Entry 9D6O (X-ray diffraction, 3.31 A resolution); this record covers chains A and F of the 3 polymer chains in the assembly.

[Chain A]
Protein: DNA polymerase theta
Organism: Homo sapiens
Notes: EC 3.6.4.12, 2.7.7.7, 2.7.7.49
UniProtKB: O75417 (DPOLQ_HUMAN); aligned to UniProt positions 1819-2590 over residues 1819-2590
Chain sequence (652 residues; row label = number of the first residue in the row; note: 120 numbers in that range are skipped by the numbering (no residue carries them; nothing is unmodelled there)):
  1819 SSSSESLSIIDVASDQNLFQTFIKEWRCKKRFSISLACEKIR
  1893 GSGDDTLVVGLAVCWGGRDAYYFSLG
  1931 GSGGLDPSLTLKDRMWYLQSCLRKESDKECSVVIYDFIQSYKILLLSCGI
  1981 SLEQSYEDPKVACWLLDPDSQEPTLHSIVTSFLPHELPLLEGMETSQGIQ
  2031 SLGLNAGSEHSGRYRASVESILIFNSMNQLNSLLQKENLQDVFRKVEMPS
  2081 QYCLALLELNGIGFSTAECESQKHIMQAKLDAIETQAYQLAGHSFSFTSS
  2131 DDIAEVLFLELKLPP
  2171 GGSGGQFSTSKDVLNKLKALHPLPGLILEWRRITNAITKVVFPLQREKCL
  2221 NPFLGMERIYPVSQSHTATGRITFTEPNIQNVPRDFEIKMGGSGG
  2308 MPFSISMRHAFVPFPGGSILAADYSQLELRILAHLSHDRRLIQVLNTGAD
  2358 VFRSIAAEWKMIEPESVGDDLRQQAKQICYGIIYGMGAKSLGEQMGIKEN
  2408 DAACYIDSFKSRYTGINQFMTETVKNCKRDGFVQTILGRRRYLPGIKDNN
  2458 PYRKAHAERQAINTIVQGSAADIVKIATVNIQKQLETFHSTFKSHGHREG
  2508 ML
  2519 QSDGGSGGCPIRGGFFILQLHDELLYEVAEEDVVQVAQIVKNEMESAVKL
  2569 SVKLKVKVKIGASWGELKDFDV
Unresolved in the structure: 1819-1824, 1893-1896, 1931-1933, 2171-2174, 2519-2526
Differences from the reference sequence: insertion (1893, 2524); conflict Gly-1895 (Cys in O75417), Gly-1918 (Leu1930 in O75417), Gly-1931 (Val in O75417), Ser-1932 (Pro in O75417), Gly-1933 (Pro in O75417), Gly-1934 (Ser in O75417), Gly-2171 (Leu in O75417), Gly-2172 (Arg in O75417), Ser-2173 (Leu in O75417), Gly-2175 (Arg in O75417), Gly-2261 (Ala2303 in O75417), Gly-2262 (Ala2304 in O75417), Ser-2263 (Asp2305 in O75417), Gly-2264 (Arg2306 in O75417), Gly-2522 (Gln2523 in O75417), Gly-2525 (Met in O75417), Gly-2526 (Phe in O75417)
Ion coordination: Mg2+: Asp-2330, Asp-2540 (together with 2'-3'-dideoxyguanosine-5'-triphosphate)
Residues lining bound ligands:
  - A1A2D (2-[3-(2-hydroxyethyl)-2-oxoimidazolidin-1-yl]-4,6-bis(trifluoromethyl)phenyl (4-fluorophenyl)(methyl)carbamate): Leu-2336, Arg-2347, Leu-2348, Val-2351, Val-2358, Ser-2361, Ile-2362, Glu-2365, Trp-2366, Ile-2385, Cys-2386, Ile-2389, Ile-2390, Met-2402, Tyr-2412, Ser-2415, Phe-2416, Arg-2419, Tyr-2420
  - 2'-3'-dideoxyguanosine-5'-triphosphate (DG3): Arg-2241, Asp-2330, Ser-2332, Gln-2333, Glu-2335, Phe-2359, Arg-2379, Lys-2383, Gln-2384, Tyr-2387, Tyr-2391, Gln-2474, Asp-2540
UniProt features mapped onto this chain:
  - region: Lys-2142 to Pro-2145, Gly-2174, Gln-2176, Phe-2177 (Loop 1)
  - binding site (Mg(2+)): Asp-2330, Tyr-2331, Asp-2540

[Chain F]
Molecule: DNA Primer
Sequence (14 nucleotides; row label = number of the first residue in the row):
     1 CGACGTCGCAGCGC
Unresolved in the structure: 1-4

[Interface between chain A and chain F]
Contacting residue pairs (19):
  Lys-2181(A) with DC12(F), salt bridge to the phosphate
  Arg-2201(A) with DG11(F), salt bridge to the phosphate
  Arg-2202(A) with DC12(F), salt bridge to the phosphate
  Asn-2205(A) with DG11(F), sugar contact; DC12(F), sugar contact
  Lys-2209(A) with DG11(F), hydrogen bond to the base
  Arg-2241(A) with DC14(F), hydrogen bond to the base
  Gln-2250(A) with DG13(F), sugar contact
  Asn-2251(A) with DG13(F), sugar contact
  Val-2252(A) with DG13(F), sugar contact
  Pro-2253(A) with DG13(F), sugar contact
  Arg-2254(A) with DG13(F), hydrogen bond to the phosphate; DC14(F), salt bridge to the phosphate
  Arg-2315(A) with DG13(F), hydrogen bond to the phosphate; DC14(F), salt bridge to the phosphate
  Leu-2538(A) with DC14(F), sugar contact
  His-2539(A) with DG13(F), base contact; DC14(F), sugar contact
  Asp-2540(A) with DC14(F), sugar contact
Interface residues without a listed pair, chain A (16 interface residues in all): Gln-2380

[Overview]
16 residues of chain A and 4 residues of chain F are in contact, with 4 hydrogen bonds and 5 salt bridges.
Polar contacts include Lys-2209(A)/DG11(F), Arg-2241(A)/DC14(F) and Arg-2254(A)/DG13(F). Chain A binds
2'-3'-dideoxyguanosine-5'-triphosphate and compound A1A2D. UniProt lists 3 Mg2+-binding residues on chain A.
Here chain A is DNA polymerase theta (Homo sapiens) and chain F is DNA Primer. Entry 9D6O (Loop-Deleted DNA
Polymerase Theta Polymerase Domain in Complex with a dsDNA Overhang and an Allosteric Inhibitor) was
determined by X-ray diffraction.
